PDB entry 9O5W | electron microscopy, 2.67 A resolution | chains A and D of the 6 polymer chains in the assembly

== Chain A ==
Molecule: Hemagglutinin HA1 chain
Organism: Wuhan spiny eel influenza virus
UniProt: A0A2P1GNV0 (A0A2P1GNV0_9ORTO); residue numbers follow UniProt; this construct covers 5-341
Chain sequence (337 residues; row label = number of the first residue in the row):
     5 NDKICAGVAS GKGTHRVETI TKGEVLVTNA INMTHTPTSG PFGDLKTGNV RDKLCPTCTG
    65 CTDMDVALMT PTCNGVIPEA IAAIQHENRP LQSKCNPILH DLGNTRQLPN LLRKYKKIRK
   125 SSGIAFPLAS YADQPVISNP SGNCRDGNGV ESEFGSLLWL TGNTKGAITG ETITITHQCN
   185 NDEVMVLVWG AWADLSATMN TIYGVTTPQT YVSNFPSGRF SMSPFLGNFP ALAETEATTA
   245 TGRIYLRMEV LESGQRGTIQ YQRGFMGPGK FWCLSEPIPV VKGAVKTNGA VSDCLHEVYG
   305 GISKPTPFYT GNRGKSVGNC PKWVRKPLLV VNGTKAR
Disordered / not traced: 5
Disulfide bonds: Cys65-Cys77, Cys99-Cys148, Cys183-Cys277, Cys298-Cys324
Glycans and other covalent adducts: N-acetylglucosamine (NAG) linked to Asn36, Asn336
From the paper describing this entry:
  - post-translational modification sites: Asn36, Asn336

== Chain D ==
Molecule: Hemagglutinin HA2 chain
Organism: Wuhan spiny eel influenza virus
UniProt: A0A2P1GNV0 (A0A2P1GNV0_9ORTO); numbering as in UniProt (aligned over 342-522)
Chain sequence (181 residues; numbered 342 to 522; the number before each row is that of its first residue):
   342 DSISTRGLFG AIAGFLEGGW DGMIAGWHGY SSTGDHGTKV AADLVSTQKA MDAITARINN
   402 MNKMTERAFS VTDSTMQEIQ KEIKDLDKKI DDVRADETAA QIEMIVLLEN ENIINAEDEH
   462 VHALKQKLTK MLGPSAQDMG DGCFIVDHQC KEDCLREIVS GNYTPSKYGM DEFKSPIITG
   522 T
Disordered / not traced: 342-361, 520-522
Disulfide bonds: Cys491-Cys495

== How chain A and chain D interact ==
Pairs across the interface (9):
  Asp6(A) with Pro517(D)
  Lys7(A) with Pro517(D)
  Ile24(A) with Ala397(D); Asn401(D)
  Thr25(A) with Ala394(D); Ala397(D); Arg398(D)
  Arg317(A) with Ser411(D), hydrogen bond
  Arg329(A) with Phe410(D)
Other interface residues (no listed pair), chain A (7 interface residues in all): Trp327
Other interface residues (no listed pair), chain D (8 interface residues in all): Ile519

== In short ==
7 residues of chain A face 8 of chain D across their interface, with 1 hydrogen bond. Its one hydrogen-bonded
contact is Arg317(A)-Ser411(D). Covalently linked N-acetylglucosamine: at Asn36(A) and Asn336(A). The paper
reports modification sites Asn36(A) and Asn336(A).
Here chain A is Hemagglutinin HA1 chain and chain D is Hemagglutinin HA2 chain, both from Wuhan spiny eel
influenza virus. Entry 9O5W (CryoEM structure of Wuhan spiny eel influenza virus (WSEIV) HA) was determined by
electron microscopy (same publication as 9O5U).
